7PTR - chains A and B of the 6 polymer chains in the assembly; structure by electron microscopy, 3.46 A resolution.

Chain A (and B):
Molecule: Cell surface glycoprotein
From: Haloferax volcanii DS2
Notes: chain B of this document is another copy of the same molecule, construct and numbering; everything in this record applies to it too
UniProtKB: P25062 (CSG_HALVD); residue numbers follow UniProt; this construct covers 35-827
Amino-acid sequence (793 residues; each row starts with the number of its first residue):
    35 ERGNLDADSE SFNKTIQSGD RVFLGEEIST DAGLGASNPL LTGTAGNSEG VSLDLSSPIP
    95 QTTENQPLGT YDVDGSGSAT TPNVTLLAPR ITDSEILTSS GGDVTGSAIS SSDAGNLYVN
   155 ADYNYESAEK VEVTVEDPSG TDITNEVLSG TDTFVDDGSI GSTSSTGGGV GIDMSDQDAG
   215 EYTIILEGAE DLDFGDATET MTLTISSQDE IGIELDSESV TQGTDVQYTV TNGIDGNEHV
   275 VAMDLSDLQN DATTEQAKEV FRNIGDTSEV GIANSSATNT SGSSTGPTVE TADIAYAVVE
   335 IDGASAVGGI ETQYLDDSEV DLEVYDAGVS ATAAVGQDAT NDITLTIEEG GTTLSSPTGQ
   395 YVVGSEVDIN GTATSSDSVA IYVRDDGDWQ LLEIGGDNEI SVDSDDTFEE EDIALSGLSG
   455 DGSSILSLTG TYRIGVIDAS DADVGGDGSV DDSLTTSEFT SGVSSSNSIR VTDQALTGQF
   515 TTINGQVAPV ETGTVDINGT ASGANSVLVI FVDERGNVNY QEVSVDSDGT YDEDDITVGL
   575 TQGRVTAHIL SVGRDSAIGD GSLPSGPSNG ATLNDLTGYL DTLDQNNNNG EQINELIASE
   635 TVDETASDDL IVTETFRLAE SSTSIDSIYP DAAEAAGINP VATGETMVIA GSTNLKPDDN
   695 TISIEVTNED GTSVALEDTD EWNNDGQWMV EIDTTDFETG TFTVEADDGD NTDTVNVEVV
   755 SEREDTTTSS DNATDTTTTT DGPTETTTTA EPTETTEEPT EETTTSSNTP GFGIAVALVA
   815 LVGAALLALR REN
Not modelled in the structure: 760-827
Glycans and other covalent adducts: beta-D-glucopyranose (BGC) linked to Asn47, Asn117, Asn308
Ion coordination: Ca2+ site 1: Asp106, Asp108, Gly109, Gly111, Ala113; Ca2+ site 2: Asp589, Ala591, Ser641, Asp642, Asp643; Ca2+ site 3: Asp594, Ser596, Glu634, Glu638
UniProt features mapped onto this chain:
  - motif: Pro804 to Phe806 (PGF sorting signal)
  - site: Asn404 (Not glycosylated)
  - glycosylation (N-linked (Glc...) asparagine): Asn47, Asn117, Asn308, Asn313, Asn532, Asn766
  - mutagenesis: Gly805 to Phe806 (Loss of ArtA-dependent C-terminal processing. Lack of lipid modification. Forms a thicker S-layer)
From the paper describing this entry:
  - post-translational modification sites: Asn47, Asn117

Chain A / chain B interface:
Pairs across the interface - 26 pairs, chain A then chain B:
  Gly80(A) - Glu83(B)
  Gly103(A) - Gly84(B)
  Thr104(A) - Gly84(B)
  Arg124(A) - Ser91(B)  hydrogen bond
  Arg124(A) - Pro92(B)  hydrogen bond (side chain-backbone)
  Thr126(A) - Pro92(B)
  Gln261(A) - Asp171(B)  hydrogen bond
  Gln261(A) - Ser173(B)
  Gln261(A) - Thr175(B)  hydrogen bond
  Arg296(A) - Glu180(B)  salt bridge
  Ile298(A) - Thr175(B)
  Ile298(A) - Asp176(B)
  Ile298(A) - Ile177(B)  hydrophobic
  Ile298(A) - Glu180(B)
  Gly299(A) - Asp176(B)  hydrogen bond (backbone-backbone)
  Val341(A) - Thr175(B)
  Ser438(A) - Asp212(B)
  Ser438(A) - Ala213(B)
  Asp439(A) - Ser241(B)
  Asp692(A) - Asp351(B)
  Thr695(A) - Thr494(B)
  Ser697(A) - Thr490(B)
  Glu699(A) - Arg418(B)  salt bridge
  Ser707(A) - Arg467(B)
  Leu710(A) - Arg467(B)
  Asp712(A) - Thr494(B)
Interface residues without a listed pair, chain A (30 interface residues in all): Arg55, Ala79, Thr119, Asn158, Asn297, Asp437, Asp446, Ser561, Gly705, Thr706, Gly743
Interface residues without a listed pair, chain B (29 interface residues in all): Leu74, Ser86, Asp88, Ser145, Asn179, Asp372, Asp420, Trp423, Thr465, Ser491, Ser500

In short:
The interface between chain A and chain B involves 30 residues on one side and 29 on the other, with 5
hydrogen bonds and 2 salt bridges. Polar pairs include Arg296(A)-Glu180(B), Glu699(A)-Arg418(B) and
Arg124(A)-Ser91(B). Beta-D-glucopyranose is covalently linked to Asn47(A), Asn117(A) and Asn308(A). From the
paper: modification sites Asn47(A) and Asn117(A).
Chain A and chain B are both Cell surface glycoprotein (Haloferax volcanii DS2); the structure, Structure of
hexameric S-layer protein from Haloferax volcanii archaea, was determined by electron microscopy together with
7PTP and 7PTU from the same study.
